9CPC - chains DH and DP of the 377 polymer chains in the assembly; structure by electron microscopy, 3.65 A resolution.

# Chain DH
Name: Tubulin alpha chain
Organism: Sus scrofa
Reference sequence: A0A5G2QX54 (A0A5G2QX54_PIG); numbering as in UniProt (aligned over 1-447)
Amino-acid sequence (447 residues; row label = number of the first residue in the row):
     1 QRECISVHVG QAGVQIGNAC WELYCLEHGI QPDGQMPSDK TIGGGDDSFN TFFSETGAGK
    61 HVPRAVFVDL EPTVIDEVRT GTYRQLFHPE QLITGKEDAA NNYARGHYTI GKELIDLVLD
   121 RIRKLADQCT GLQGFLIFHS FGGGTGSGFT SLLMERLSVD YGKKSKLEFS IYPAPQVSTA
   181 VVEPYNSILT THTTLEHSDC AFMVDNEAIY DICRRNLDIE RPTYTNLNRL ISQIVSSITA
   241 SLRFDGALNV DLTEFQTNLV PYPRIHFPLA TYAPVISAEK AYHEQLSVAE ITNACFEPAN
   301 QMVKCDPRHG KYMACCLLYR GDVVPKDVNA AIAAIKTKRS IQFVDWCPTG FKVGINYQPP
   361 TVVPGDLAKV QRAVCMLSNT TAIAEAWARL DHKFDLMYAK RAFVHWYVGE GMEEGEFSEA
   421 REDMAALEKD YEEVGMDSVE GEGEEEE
Not modelled in the structure: 40-46, 441-447

# Chain DP
Name: Tubulin beta chain
Organism: Sus scrofa
Reference sequence: A0A5G2QGK1 (A0A5G2QGK1_PIG); numbering as in UniProt (aligned over 1-449)
Amino-acid sequence (449 residues; numbered 1 to 449; the number before each row is that of its first residue):
     1 MREIVHLQAG QCGNQIGAKF WEVISDEHGI DPTGTYHGDS DLQLERINVY YNEATGGKYV
    61 PRAVLVDLEP GTMDSVRSGP FGQIFRPDNF VFGQSGAGNN WAKGHYTEGA ELVDSVLDVV
   121 RKEAESCDCL QGFQLTHSLG GGTGSGMGTL LISKIREEYP DRIMNTFSVV PSPKVSDTVV
   181 EPYNATLSVH QLVENTDETY CIDNEALYDI CFRTLKLTTP TYGDLNHLVS ATMSGVTTCL
   241 RFPGQLNADL RKLAVNMVPF PRLHFFMPGF APLTSRGSQQ YRALTVPELT QQMFDAKNMM
   301 AACDPRHGRY LTVAAVFRGR MSMKEVDEQM LNVQNKNSSY FVEWIPNNVK TAVCDIPPRG
   361 LKMSATFIGN STAIQELFKR ISEQFTAMFR RKAFLHWYTG EGMDEMEFTE AESNMNDLGN
   421 PVVTRGACLW LGGGEGPQPP SPLRSGLSP
Not modelled in the structure: 429-449

# How chain DH and chain DP interact
Pairs across the interface (61; chain DH residue first):
  Gln-1(DH) with Pro-70(DP); Gln-94(DP), hydrogen bond (side chain-backbone)
  Leu-248(DH) with Tyr-222(DP)
  Thr-253(DH) with Ala-97(DP)
  Glu-254(DH) with Gly-98(DP); Asn-99(DP), hydrogen bond
  Gln-256(DH) with Trp-397(DP)
  Thr-257(DH) with Gly-98(DP); Asn-99(DP), hydrogen bond; Val-180(DP); Phe-394(DP); Trp-397(DP)
  Asn-258(DH) with Asn-99(DP), hydrogen bond; Val-179(DP); Val-180(DP)
  Leu-259(DH) with Phe-394(DP)
  Val-260(DH) with Phe-394(DP); His-396(DP), hydrogen bond (backbone-side chain); Trp-397(DP)
  Pro-261(DH) with Phe-394(DP), hydrogen bond (backbone-backbone); His-396(DP), hydrogen bond (backbone-side chain)
  Tyr-262(DH) with Arg-391(DP), hydrogen bond (side chain-backbone); Lys-392(DP); Ala-393(DP), hydrophobic; His-396(DP)
  Pro-263(DH) with His-396(DP)
  Ala-314(DH) with Phe-394(DP), hydrophobic
  Val-324(DH) with Pro-220(DP)
  Lys-326(DH) with Tyr-208(DP); Phe-212(DP); Pro-220(DP), hydrogen bond (side chain-backbone); Thr-221(DP); Tyr-222(DP); Leu-225(DP)
  Lys-336(DH) with Ser-176(DP)
  Asp-345(DH) with Arg-391(DP), salt bridge
  Trp-346(DH) with Ala-387(DP); Arg-391(DP); Ala-393(DP), hydrophobic
  Cys-347(DH) with Phe-394(DP), hydrophobic
  Pro-348(DH) with Gln-384(DP); Ala-387(DP), hydrophobic
  Thr-349(DH) with Thr-178(DP); Val-179(DP), hydrogen bond (side chain-backbone); Glu-181(DP); Pro-182(DP)
  Gly-350(DH) with Val-179(DP)
  Phe-351(DH) with Ser-176(DP); Asp-177(DP); Thr-178(DP), hydrogen bond (backbone-backbone); Val-179(DP)
  Lys-352(DH) with Asn-99(DP); Asp-177(DP); Thr-178(DP); Val-179(DP)
  Val-434(DH) with Arg-391(DP), hydrogen bond (backbone-side chain)
  Met-436(DH) with Arg-391(DP), hydrogen bond (backbone-side chain)
  Asp-437(DH) with Arg-391(DP)
  Ser-438(DH) with Arg-390(DP); Arg-391(DP), hydrogen bond
  Glu-440(DH) with Arg-390(DP)
Also at the interface, not in a pair above, chain DH (36 interface residues in all): Ala-247, Met-313, Pro-325, Asn-329, Ile-332, Val-353, Glu-433
Also at the interface, not in a pair above, chain DP (34 interface residues in all): Gln-11, Gln-15, Asn-100, Val-175, Thr-219, Met-388, Leu-395

# Overview
36 residues of chain DH face 34 of chain DP across their interface, with 14 hydrogen bonds and 1 salt bridge.
Polar pairs include Asp-345(DH)/Arg-391(DP), Gln-1(DH)/Gln-94(DP) and Glu-254(DH)/Asn-99(DP).
Here chain DH is Tubulin alpha chain and chain DP is Tubulin beta chain, both from Sus scrofa. Entry 9CPC
(Atomic model of porcine brain ventricles cilia doublet microtubule (48-nm periodicity)) was determined by
electron microscopy (same publication as 9CPB).
